4E6Q - chain A; structure by X-ray diffraction, 1.95 A resolution.

[Chain A]
Name: Tyrosine-protein kinase JAK2
Organism: Homo sapiens
Notes: EC 2.7.10.2; fragment: kinase domain
UniProtKB: O60674 (JAK2_HUMAN); residue numbers follow UniProt; this construct covers 835-1132
Chain sequence (298 residues; row label = number of the first residue in the row):
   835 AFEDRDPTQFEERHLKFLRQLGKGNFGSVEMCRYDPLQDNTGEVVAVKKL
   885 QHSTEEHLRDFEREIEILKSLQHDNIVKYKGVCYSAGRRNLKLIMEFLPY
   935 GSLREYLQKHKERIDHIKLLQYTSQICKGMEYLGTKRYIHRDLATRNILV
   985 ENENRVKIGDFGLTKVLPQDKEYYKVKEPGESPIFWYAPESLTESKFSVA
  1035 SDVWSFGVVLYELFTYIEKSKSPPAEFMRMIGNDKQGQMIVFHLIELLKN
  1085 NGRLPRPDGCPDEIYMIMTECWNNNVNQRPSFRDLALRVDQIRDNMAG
Modified residues: Tyr1007 (o-phosphotyrosine; PTR); Tyr1008 (o-phosphotyrosine; PTR)
Sequence notes: engineered mutation Arg853 (Gln in O60674), Phe931 (Tyr in O60674), Glu939 (Asp in O60674)
Small-molecule neighbours: 0NV (1-(1-benzylpiperidin-4-yl)-1,6-dihydroimidazo[4,5-d]pyrrolo[2,3-b]pyridine): Leu855, Gly856, Lys857, Gly858, Gly861, Ser862, Val863, Ala880, Lys882, Val911, Met929, Glu930, Phe931, Leu932, Gly935, Ser936, Glu939, Arg980, Asn981, Leu983, Gly993, Asp994
UniProt features mapped onto this chain:
  - active site: Asp976 (Proton acceptor)
  - binding site (ATP): Leu855 to Val863, Lys882
  - modified residue (Phosphotyrosine): Tyr868, Tyr966, Tyr972, Tyr1007, Tyr1008

[In short]
Ligands of chain A: compound 0NV. Curated annotation (UniProt) lists active-site residue Asp976 and 10
ATP-binding residues.
Chain A is Tyrosine-protein kinase JAK2 (Homo sapiens); the structure, JAK2 kinase (JH1 domain) triple mutant
in complex with compound 12, was determined by X-ray diffraction (same publication as 4E4L, 4E4M, 4E4N, 4E5W
and 4E6D).
